Entry 8EQV (electron microscopy, 3.64 A resolution); this record covers chains C and B of the 5 polymer chains in the assembly.

== Chain C ==
Name: Zinc finger protein AEBP2
Organism: Homo sapiens
UniProtKB: Q6ZN18 (AEBP2_HUMAN); numbering as in UniProt (aligned over 1-517)
Chain sequence (517 residues; numbered 1 to 517; the number before each row is that of its first residue):
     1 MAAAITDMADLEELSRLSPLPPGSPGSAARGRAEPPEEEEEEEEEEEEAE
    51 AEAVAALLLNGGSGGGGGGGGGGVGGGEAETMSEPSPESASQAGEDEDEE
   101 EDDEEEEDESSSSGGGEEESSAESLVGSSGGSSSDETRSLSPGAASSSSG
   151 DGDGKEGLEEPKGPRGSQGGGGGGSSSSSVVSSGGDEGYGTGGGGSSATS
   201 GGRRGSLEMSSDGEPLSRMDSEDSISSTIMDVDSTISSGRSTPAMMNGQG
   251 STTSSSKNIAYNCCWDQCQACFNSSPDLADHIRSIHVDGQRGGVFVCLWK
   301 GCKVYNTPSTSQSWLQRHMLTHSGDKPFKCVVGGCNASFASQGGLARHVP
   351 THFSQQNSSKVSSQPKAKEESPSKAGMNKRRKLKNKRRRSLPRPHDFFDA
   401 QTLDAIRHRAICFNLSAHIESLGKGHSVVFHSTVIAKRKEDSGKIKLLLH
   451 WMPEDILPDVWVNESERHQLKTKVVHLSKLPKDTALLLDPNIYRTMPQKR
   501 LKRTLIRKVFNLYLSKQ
Disordered / not traced: 1-391, 500-517
Swiss-Prot annotation at these positions:
  - zinc finger: Tyr261 to His286 (C2H2-type 1), Lys300 to His322 (C2H2-type 2), Phe328 to His352 (C2H2-type 3)
  - region: Thr495 to Gln517 (Important for nucleosome binding activity of the PRC2 complex)
  - modified residue: Ala2 (N-acetylalanine), Ser18 (Phosphoserine), Ser24 (Phosphoserine), Ser141 (Phosphoserine), Ser206 (Phosphoserine), Ser210 (Phosphoserine), Ser211 (Phosphoserine), Ser390 (Phosphoserine)

== Chain B ==
Name: Polycomb protein SUZ12
Organism: Homo sapiens
UniProtKB: Q15022 (SUZ12_HUMAN); residue numbers follow UniProt; this construct covers 1-739
Chain sequence (739 residues; numbered 1 to 739; the number before each row is that of its first residue):
     1 MAPQKHGGGGGGGSGPSAGSGGGGFGGSAAVAAATASGGKSGGGSCGGGG
    51 SYSASSSSSAAAAAGAAVLPVKKPKMEHVQADHELFLQAFEKPTQIYRFL
   101 RTRNLIAPIFLHRTLTYMSHRNSRTNIKRKTFKVDDMLSKVEKMKGEQES
   151 HSLSAHLQLTFTGFFHKNDKPSPNSENEQNSVTLEVLLVKVCHKKRKDVS
   201 CPIRQVPTGKKQVPLNPDLNQTKPGNFPSLAVSSNEFEPSNSHMVKSYSL
   251 LFRVTRPGRREFNGMINGETNENIDVNEELPARRKRNREDGEKTFVAQMT
   301 VFDKNRRLQLLDGEYEVAMQEMEECPISKKRATWETILDGKRLPPFETFS
   351 QGPTLQFTLRWTGETNDKSTAPIAKPLATRNSESLHQENKPGSVKPTQTI
   401 AVKESLTTDLQTRKEKDTPNENRQKLRIFYQFLYNNNTRQQTEARDDLHC
   451 PWCTLNCRKLYSLLKHLKLCHSRFIFNYVYHPKGARIDVSINECYDGSYA
   501 GNPQDIHRQPGFAFSRNGPVKRTPITHILVCRPKRTKASMSEFLESEDGE
   551 VEQQRTYSSGHNRLYFHSDTCLPLRPQEMEVDSEDEKDPEWLREKTITQI
   601 EEFSDVNEGEKEVMKLWNLHVMKHGFIADNQMNHACMLFVENYGQKIIKK
   651 NLCRNFMLHLVSMHDFNLISIMSIDKAVTKLREMQQKLEKGESASPANEE
   701 ITEEQNGTANGFSEINSKEKALETDSVSGVSKQSKKQKL
Disordered / not traced: 1-82, 148-153, 168-181, 218-227, 257-294, 323-350, 364-422, 546-555, 686-739

== How chain C and chain B interact ==
Pairs across the interface (51; chain C residue first):
  Pro394(C) - Ser498(B)
  His395(C) - Ile506(B)
  Asp396(C) - Lys92(B)  salt bridge
  Asp396(C) - Arg473(B)  salt bridge
  Asp396(C) - Gly497(B)
  Phe397(C) - Gly497(B)  hydrogen bond (backbone-backbone)
  Phe397(C) - Tyr499(B)  hydrophobic
  Phe397(C) - Phe514(B)  hydrophobic
  Phe398(C) - Lys92(B)  hydrogen bond (backbone-side chain)
  Phe398(C) - Ile96(B)  hydrophobic
  Leu403(C) - Glu91(B)
  Leu403(C) - Lys92(B)
  Leu403(C) - Gln95(B)
  Leu403(C) - Ile96(B)  hydrophobic
  Arg407(C) - Glu91(B)  salt bridge
  Arg407(C) - Gln95(B)  hydrogen bond
  Ala410(C) - Arg98(B)  hydrogen bond (backbone-side chain)
  Phe413(C) - Arg98(B)
  Asn414(C) - Arg98(B)
  Glu420(C) - Arg98(B)  salt bridge
  Glu420(C) - Arg101(B)  salt bridge
  Gly425(C) - Arg101(B)  hydrogen bond (backbone-side chain)
  His426(C) - Thr454(B)
  Ile435(C) - Ala318(B)
  Ala436(C) - Glu316(B)
  Ala436(C) - Val317(B)  hydrophobic
  Lys437(C) - Tyr315(B)
  Lys437(C) - Glu316(B)  hydrogen bond (backbone-backbone)
  Arg438(C) - Gln309(B)
  Arg438(C) - Leu311(B)
  Arg438(C) - Tyr315(B)
  Lys439(C) - Gly313(B)
  Lys439(C) - Glu314(B)  hydrogen bond (backbone-backbone)
  Lys439(C) - Tyr315(B)
  Glu440(C) - Leu311(B)
  Glu440(C) - Asp312(B)
  Glu440(C) - Glu314(B)
  Asp441(C) - Asp312(B)
  Asp441(C) - Gly313(B)
  Asp441(C) - Glu314(B)
  Leu448(C) - Met299(B)  hydrophobic
  Trp461(C) - Met299(B)  hydrophobic
  Trp461(C) - Leu310(B)
  Leu477(C) - Leu105(B)  hydrophobic
  Asn491(C) - Phe99(B)
  Asn491(C) - Arg103(B)  hydrogen bond (backbone-side chain)
  Ile492(C) - Thr102(B)
  Ile492(C) - Arg103(B)  hydrogen bond (backbone-side chain)
  Ile492(C) - Ile106(B)  hydrophobic
  Ile492(C) - Ala107(B)
  Met496(C) - Arg516(B)
Interface residues without a listed pair, chain C (33 interface residues in all): Ile406, Ile419, Ser478, Ala485, Leu488, Tyr493, Pro497

== Overview ==
Chain C and chain B form an interface of 33 and 31 residues respectively; the contacts include 9 hydrogen
bonds and 5 salt bridges. Polar pairs include Asp396(C)-Lys92(B), Asp396(C)-Arg473(B) and Arg407(C)-Glu91(B).
Chain C is Zinc finger protein AEBP2 and chain B is Polycomb protein SUZ12, both from Homo sapiens; the
structure, Cryo-EM structure of PRC2 in complex with the long isoform of AEBP2, was determined by electron
microscopy.
